6LNC - chains M and D of the 11 polymer chains in the assembly; structure by electron microscopy, 3.21 A resolution.

# Chain M
Molecule: Crispr RNA
From: Vibrio cholerae
Sequence (60 nucleotides; each row starts with the number of its first residue):
     1 CUGAUAACUU CACGGCGGGC UUGAUGUCCG CGUCUACCUG GUGAACUGCC GAGUAGGUAG

# Chain D
Name: CRISPR-associated protein Cas7
From: Vibrio cholerae
Chain sequence (354 residues; each row starts with the number of its first residue; numbers below 1 keep their minus sign (Gly-1 is residue -1)):
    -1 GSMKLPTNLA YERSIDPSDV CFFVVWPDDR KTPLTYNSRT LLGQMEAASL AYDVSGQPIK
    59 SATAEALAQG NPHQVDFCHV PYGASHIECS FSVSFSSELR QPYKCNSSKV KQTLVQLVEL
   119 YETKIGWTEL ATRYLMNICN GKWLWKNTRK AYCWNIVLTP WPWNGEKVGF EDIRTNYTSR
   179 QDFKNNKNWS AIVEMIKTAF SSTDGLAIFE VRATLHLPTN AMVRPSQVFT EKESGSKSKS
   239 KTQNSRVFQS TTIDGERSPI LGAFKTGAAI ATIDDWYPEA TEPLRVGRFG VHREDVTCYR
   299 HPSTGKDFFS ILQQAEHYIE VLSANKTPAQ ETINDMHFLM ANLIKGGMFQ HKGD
Disordered / not traced: -1 to 0, 230-240, 350-352

# How chain M and chain D interact
Contacting residue pairs - 41 pairs, chain M then chain D:
  U22(M) with Tyr101(D), phosphate contact
  G23(M) with Ala8(D), base contact; Tyr9(D), phosphate contact; Glu10(D), sugar contact; Tyr101(D), sugar contact; Gly345(D), sugar contact; Met346(D), base contact; Gln348(D), hydrogen bond to the base
  A24(M) with Glu10(D), phosphate contact; Arg11(D), salt bridge to the phosphate; Lys343(D), phosphate contact; Gly344(D), sugar contact; Gly345(D), sugar contact; Met346(D), base contact
  U25(M) with Arg11(D), salt bridge to the phosphate; Phe262(D), base contact; Lys343(D), sugar contact
  G26(M) with Trp143(D), base contact; Phe262(D), phosphate contact; Lys263(D), hydrogen bond to the base; Ala266(D), base contact; Arg283(D), salt bridge to the phosphate; Arg291(D), base contact
  U27(M) with Gln225(D), phosphate contact; Val226(D), base contact; Phe227(D), base contact; Thr228(D), hydrogen bond to the base
  C28(M) with Ser224(D), phosphate contact; Gln225(D), hydrogen bond to the phosphate; Lys263(D), salt bridge to the phosphate
  C29(M) with Arg222(D), salt bridge to the phosphate; Gln225(D), hydrogen bond to the phosphate
  G30(M) with Glu44(D), sugar contact
  C31(M) with Leu39(D), base contact; Leu40(D), hydrogen bond to the sugar; Gly41(D), sugar contact; His71(D), base contact; Val73(D), base contact
  G32(M) with Leu40(D), phosphate contact
  U33(M) with Leu39(D), phosphate contact; Leu40(D), hydrogen bond to the phosphate
Interface residues without a listed pair, chain D (32 interface residues in all): Gln42, Lys102, Arg244, Gln247

# In short
12 residues of chain M face 32 of chain D across their interface, with 7 hydrogen bonds and 5 salt bridges.
Among the polar pairs are G23(M)-Gln348(D), G26(M)-Lys263(D) and U27(M)-Thr228(D).
Chain M is Crispr RNA and chain D is CRISPR-associated protein Cas7, both from Vibrio cholerae; the structure,
CryoEM structure of Cascade-TniQ complex, was determined by electron microscopy, deposited together with 6LNB.
